PDB entry 1R0F | X-ray diffraction, 1.60 A resolution | chain A

# Chain A
Protein: Rubredoxin
Organism: Clostridium pasteurianum
Reference sequence: P00268 (RUBR_CLOPA); residue numbers follow UniProt; this construct covers 1-54
Amino-acid sequence (54 residues; numbered 1 to 54; the number before each row is that of its first residue):
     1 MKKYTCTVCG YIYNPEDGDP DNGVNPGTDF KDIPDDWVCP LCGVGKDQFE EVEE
Unresolved in the structure: 54
Metal / ion sites: gallium (III) ion: C6, C9, C39, C42
Curated features (UniProtKB/Swiss-Prot):
  - binding site (Fe cation): C6, C9, C39, C42
  - modified residue: M1 (N-formylmethionine)

# Overview
C6, C9, C39 and C42 coordinate a gallium (III) ion ion. UniProt lists 4 Fe cation-binding residues.
Chain A is Rubredoxin (Clostridium pasteurianum); the structure, Gallium-substituted rubredoxin, was
determined by X-ray diffraction (same publication as 1R0G, 1R0H, 1R0I and 1R0J).
